PDB entry 3VYD | X-ray diffraction, 2.81 A resolution | chain A

[Chain A]
Protein: Renin
Source organism: Homo sapiens
Notes: EC 3.4.23.15
UniProtKB: P00797 (RENI_HUMAN); residues 1-340 here correspond to UniProt positions 67-406 (UniProt number = residue number + 66)
Amino-acid sequence (340 residues; numbered 1 to 340; the number before each row is that of its first residue):
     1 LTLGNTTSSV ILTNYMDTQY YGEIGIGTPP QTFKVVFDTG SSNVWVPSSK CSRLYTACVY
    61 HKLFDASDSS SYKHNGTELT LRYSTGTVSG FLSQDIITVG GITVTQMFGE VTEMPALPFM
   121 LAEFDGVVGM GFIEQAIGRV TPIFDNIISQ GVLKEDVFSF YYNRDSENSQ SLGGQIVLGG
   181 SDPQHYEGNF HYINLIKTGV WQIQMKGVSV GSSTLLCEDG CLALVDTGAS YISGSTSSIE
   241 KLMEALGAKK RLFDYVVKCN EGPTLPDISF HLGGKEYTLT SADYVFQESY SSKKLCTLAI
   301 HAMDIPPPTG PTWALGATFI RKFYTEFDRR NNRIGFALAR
Unresolved in the structure: 167-169
Cystine bridges: C51-C58, C217-C221, C259-C296
Covalent attachments: N-acetylglucosamine (NAG) linked to N75
Ligand contacts: VYD ((3S,5R)-5-{[4-(2-chlorophenyl)-2,2-dimethyl-5-oxopiperazin-1-yl]methyl}-N-(3-methylbutyl)piperidine-3-carboxamide): T18, Q19, D38, G40, S41, R82, Y83, S84, T85, P118, F119, L121, A122, F124, V127, Q135, I137, D226, G228, A229, S230
Swiss-Prot annotation at these positions:
  - active site: D38, D226
  - glycosylation (N-linked (GlcNAc...) asparagine): N5, N75

[In short]
Ligands of chain A: compound VYD. N-acetylglucosamine is covalently linked to N75. Curated annotation
(UniProt) lists active-site residues D38 and D226.
Chain A is Renin (Homo sapiens); the structure, Human renin in complex with inhibitor 6, was determined by
X-ray diffraction, deposited together with 3VYE and 3VYF.
